Entry 4MEX (X-ray diffraction, 3.90 A resolution); this record covers chains C and F of the 7 polymer chains in the assembly.

# Chain C
Name: DNA-directed RNA polymerase subunit beta
Source organism: Escherichia coli
Notes: EC 2.7.7.6
UniProtKB: P0A8V2 (RPOB_ECOLI); residues 1-1342 here = UniProt positions 1-1342
Sequence (1342 residues; row label = number of the first residue in the row):
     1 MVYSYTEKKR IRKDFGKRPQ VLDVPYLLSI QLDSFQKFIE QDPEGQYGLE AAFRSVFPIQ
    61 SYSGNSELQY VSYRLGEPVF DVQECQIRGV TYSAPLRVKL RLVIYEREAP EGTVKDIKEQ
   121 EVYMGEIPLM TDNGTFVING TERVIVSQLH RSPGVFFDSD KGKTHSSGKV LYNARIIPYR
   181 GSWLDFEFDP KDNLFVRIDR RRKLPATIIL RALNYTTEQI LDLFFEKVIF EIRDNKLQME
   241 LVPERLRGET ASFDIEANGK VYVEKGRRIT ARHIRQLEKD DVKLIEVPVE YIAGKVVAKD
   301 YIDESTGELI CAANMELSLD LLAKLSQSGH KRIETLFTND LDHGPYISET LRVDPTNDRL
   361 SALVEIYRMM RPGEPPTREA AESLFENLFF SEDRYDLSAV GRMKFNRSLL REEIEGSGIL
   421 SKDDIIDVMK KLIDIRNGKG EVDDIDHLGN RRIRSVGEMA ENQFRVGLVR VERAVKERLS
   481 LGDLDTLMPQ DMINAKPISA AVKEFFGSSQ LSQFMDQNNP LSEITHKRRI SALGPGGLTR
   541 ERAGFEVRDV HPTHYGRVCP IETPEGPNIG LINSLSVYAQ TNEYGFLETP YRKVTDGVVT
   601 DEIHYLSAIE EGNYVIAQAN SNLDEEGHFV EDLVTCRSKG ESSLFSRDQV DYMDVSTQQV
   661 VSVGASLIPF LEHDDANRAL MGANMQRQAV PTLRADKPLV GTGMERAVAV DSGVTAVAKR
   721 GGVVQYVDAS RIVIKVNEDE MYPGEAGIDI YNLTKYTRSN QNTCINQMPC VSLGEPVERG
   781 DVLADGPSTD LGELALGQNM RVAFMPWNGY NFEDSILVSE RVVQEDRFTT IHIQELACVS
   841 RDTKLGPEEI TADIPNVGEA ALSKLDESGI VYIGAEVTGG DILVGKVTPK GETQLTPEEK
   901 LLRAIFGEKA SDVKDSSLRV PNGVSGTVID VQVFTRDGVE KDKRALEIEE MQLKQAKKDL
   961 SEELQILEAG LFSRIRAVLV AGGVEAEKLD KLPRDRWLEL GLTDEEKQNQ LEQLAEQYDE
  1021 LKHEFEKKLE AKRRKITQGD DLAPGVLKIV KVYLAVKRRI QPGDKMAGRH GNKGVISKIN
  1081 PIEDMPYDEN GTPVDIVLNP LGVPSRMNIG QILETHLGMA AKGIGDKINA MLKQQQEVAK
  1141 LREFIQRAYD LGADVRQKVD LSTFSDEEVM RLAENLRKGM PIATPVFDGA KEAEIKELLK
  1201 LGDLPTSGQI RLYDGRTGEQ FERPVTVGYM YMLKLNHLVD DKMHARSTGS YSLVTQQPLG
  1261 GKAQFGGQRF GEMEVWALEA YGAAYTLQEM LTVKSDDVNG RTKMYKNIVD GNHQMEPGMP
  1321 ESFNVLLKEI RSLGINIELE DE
Disordered / not traced: 1-2
Curated features (UniProtKB/Swiss-Prot):
  - modified residue (N6-acetyllysine): Lys1022, Lys1200
  - mutagenesis: Ile561 (I561S: Resistant to antibiotics salinamide A and B), Ile569 (I569S: Resistant to antibiotics salinamide A and B), Ala665 (A665E: Resistant to antibiotics salinamide A and B), Asp675 (D675A/G: Resistant to antibiotics salinamide A and B), Asn677 (N677H/K: Resistant to antibiotics salinamide A and B), Leu680 (L680M: Resistant to antibiotics salinamide A and B), Glu813 (E813K: Disrupts the enzyme's active center)
From the paper describing this entry:
  - binding site for Salinamide A: Asp675, Asn677

# Chain F
Name: RNA polymerase sigma factor RpoD
Source organism: Escherichia coli
UniProtKB: P00579 (RPOD_ECOLI); residues 1-613 here = UniProt positions 1-613
Sequence (613 residues; row label = number of the first residue in the row):
     1 MEQNPQSQLK LLVTRGKEQG YLTYAEVNDH LPEDIVDSDQ IEDIIQMIND MGIQVMEEAP
    61 DADDLMLAEN TADEDAAEAA AQVLSSVESE IGRTTDPVRM YMREMGTVEL LTREGEIDIA
   121 KRIEDGINQV QCSVAEYPEA ITYLLEQYDR VEAEEARLSD LITGFVDPNA EEDLAPTATH
   181 VGSELSQEDL DDDEDEDEED GDDDSADDDN SIDPELAREK FAELRAQYVV TRDTIKAKGR
   241 SHATAQEEIL KLSEVFKQFR LVPKQFDYLV NSMRVMMDRV RTQERLIMKL CVEQCKMPKK
   301 NFITLFTGNE TSDTWFNAAI AMNKPWSEKL HDVSEEVHRA LQKLQQIEEE TGLTIEQVKD
   361 INRRMSIGEA KARRAKKEMV EANLRLVISI AKKYTNRGLQ FLDLIQEGNI GLMKAVDKFE
   421 YRRGYKFSTY ATWWIRQAIT RSIADQARTI RIPVHMIETI NKLNRISRQM LQEMGREPTP
   481 EELAERMLMP EDKIRKVLKI AKEPISMETP IGDDEDSHLG DFIEDTTLEL PLDSATTESL
   541 RAATHDVLAG LTAREAKVLR MRFGIDMNTD YTLEEVGKQF DVTRERIRQI EAKALRKLRH
   601 PSRSEVLRSF LDD
Disordered / not traced: 1-94, 108-113, 166-209, 238-241, 613
Curated features (UniProtKB/Swiss-Prot):
  - DNA-binding region: Leu573 to Ala592 (H-T-H motif)
  - region: Arg584 to Arg599 (Interaction with anti-sigma factors)
  - motif: Asp403 to Gln406 (Interaction with polymerase core subunit RpoC)
  - site: Arg562 (Interaction with anti-sigma factors)
  - mutagenesis: Ala553 (A553D: Disrupts the interaction with Escherichia phage lambda antitermination protein Q), Arg596 (R596D/E: 2-fold reduction in activation of class II Crp-dependent promoters)

# Interface between chain C and chain F
Pairs across the interface (39):
  Pro372(C) with Arg99(F)
  Gly373(C) with Arg99(F)
  Glu374(C) with Arg99(F), salt bridge
  Gln490(C) with Gln472(F), hydrogen bond (backbone-side chain)
  Asp491(C) with Gln472(F)
  Ile493(C) with Gln472(F), hydrogen bond (backbone-side chain)
  Asn494(C) with Arg468(F)
  Asn856(C) with Asp612(F)
  Pro897(C) with Phe563(F)
  Glu898(C) with Leu540(F); Arg541(F); Thr544(F)
  Glu899(C) with Leu540(F)
  Lys900(C) with Phe563(F)
  Leu901(C) with Phe563(F), hydrophobic
  Leu902(C) with Leu540(F), hydrophobic; Leu607(F)
  Arg903(C) with Leu611(F)
  Ala904(C) with Phe563(F), hydrophobic; Leu595(F)
  Ile905(C) with Leu595(F), hydrophobic; Leu598(F), hydrophobic; Arg599(F), hydrogen bond (backbone-side chain)
  Phe906(C) with Arg608(F)
  Glu908(C) with Leu611(F)
  Arg936(C) with Val497(F)
  Tyr1251(C) with Glu524(F); Asp525(F), hydrogen bond (backbone-backbone)
  Ser1252(C) with Asp525(F)
  Leu1253(C) with Ile523(F), hydrophobic; Glu524(F); Asp525(F)
  Gln1256(C) with Asp525(F); Leu528(F)
  Leu1259(C) with Asp521(F); Ile523(F); Glu524(F)
  Tyr1305(C) with Leu532(F); Ala535(F), hydrophobic
Other interface residues (no listed pair), chain C (28 interface residues in all): Thr896, Thr1302
Other interface residues (no listed pair), chain F (31 interface residues in all): Gly520, Phe522, Pro531, Thr537, Leu559, Gly564, Ile565, Ser609, Phe610

# In short
28 residues of chain C face 31 of chain F across their interface; the contacts include 4 hydrogen bonds and 1
salt bridge. Polar contacts include Glu374(C)-Arg99(F), Gln490(C)-Gln472(F) and Ile493(C)-Gln472(F). From the
paper: a binding site for Salinamide A at Asp675(C) and Asn677(C).
Chain C is DNA-directed RNA polymerase subunit beta and chain F is RNA polymerase sigma factor RpoD, both from
Escherichia coli; the structure, Crystal structure of Escherichia coli RNA polymerase in complex with
salinamide A, was determined by X-ray diffraction together with 4MEY from the same study.
